PDB entry 7L7G | electron microscopy, 3.00 A resolution | chains C and D of the 10 polymer chains in the assembly

[Chain C (and D)]
Protein: Translation initiation factor eIF-2B subunit beta
Source organism: Homo sapiens
Notes: chain D of this document is another copy of the same molecule, construct and numbering; everything in this record applies to it too
UniProt: P49770 (EI2BB_HUMAN); residues 2-351 here = UniProt positions 2-351
Amino-acid sequence (368 residues; each row starts with the number of its first residue; numbers below 1 keep their minus sign (Met-16 is residue -16)):
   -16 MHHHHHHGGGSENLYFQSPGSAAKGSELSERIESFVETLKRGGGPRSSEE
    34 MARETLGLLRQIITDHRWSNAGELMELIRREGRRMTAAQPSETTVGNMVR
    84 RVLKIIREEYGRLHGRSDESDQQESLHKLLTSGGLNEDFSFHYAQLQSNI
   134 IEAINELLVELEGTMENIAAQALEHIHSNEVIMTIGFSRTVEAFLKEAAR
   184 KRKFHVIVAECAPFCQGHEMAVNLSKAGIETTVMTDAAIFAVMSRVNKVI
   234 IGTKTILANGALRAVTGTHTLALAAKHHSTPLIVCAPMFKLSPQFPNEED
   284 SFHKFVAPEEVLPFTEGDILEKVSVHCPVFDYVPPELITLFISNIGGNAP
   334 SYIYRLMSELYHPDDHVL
Unresolved in the structure: -16 to 7, 99-124
Construct notes: initiating methionine (-16); expression tag (-15 to 1)
Swiss-Prot annotation at these positions:
  - natural variant: Val85 (V85E: In VWM2), Ala127 (A127V: Found in a patient with Rett syndrome-like phenotype; uncertain significance), Ser171 (S171F: In VWM2), Pro196 (P196S: In VWM2), Gly200 (G200V: In VWM2), Glu213 (E213G: In VWM2), Cys268 (C268Y: In VWM2), Lys273 (K273R: In VWM2), Val316 (V316D: In VWM2), Gly329 (G329V: In VWM2)
Ligand contacts: C7B (2-(4-chloranylphenoxy)-N-[4-[2-(4-chloranylphenoxy)ethanoylamino]cyclohexyl]ethanamide): Asn162, Val164, His188, Ile190, Thr215, Val225, Arg228
What the authors report for this chain:
  - binding site for C7B: His188

[Interface between chain C and chain D]
Pairs across the interface (12; chain C residue first):
  His160(C) with Arg228(D), hydrogen bond
  Glu163(C) with Arg228(D), salt bridge
  Arg228(C) with His160(D), hydrogen bond; Glu163(D), salt bridge; Asn230(D); Lys231(D)
  Asn230(C) with Arg228(D)
  Lys231(C) with Arg228(D)
  His260(C) with Ser262(D), hydrogen bond (backbone-side chain)
  His261(C) with His261(D); Ser262(D)
  Ser262(C) with His260(D), hydrogen bond (side chain-backbone)
Interface residues without a listed pair, chain C (9 interface residues in all): Ser227
Interface residues without a listed pair, chain D (9 interface residues in all): Ser227

[In short]
The chain C/chain D interface involves 9 residues from each chain; the contacts include 4 hydrogen bonds and 2
salt bridges. Polar pairs include Glu163(C)-Arg228(D), His160(C)-Arg228(D) and His260(C)-Ser262(D). Ligands of
chain C: compound C7B. The paper reports a binding site for C7B at His188(C).
Both chains are Translation initiation factor eIF-2B subunit beta (Homo sapiens). Entry 7L7G (Electron
cryo-microscopy of the eukaryotic translation initiation factor 2B from Homo sapiens (updated model of PDB
...) was determined by electron microscopy, deposited together with 7L70.
